PDB entry 8IDB | electron microscopy, 3.90 A resolution | chains B and C of the 4 polymer chains in the assembly

[Chain B]
Name: Cell division ATP-binding protein FtsE
From: Mycobacterium tuberculosis
Reference sequence: O05779 (FTSE_MYCTU); numbering as in UniProt (aligned over 1-230)
Amino-acid sequence (230 residues; each row starts with the number of its first residue):
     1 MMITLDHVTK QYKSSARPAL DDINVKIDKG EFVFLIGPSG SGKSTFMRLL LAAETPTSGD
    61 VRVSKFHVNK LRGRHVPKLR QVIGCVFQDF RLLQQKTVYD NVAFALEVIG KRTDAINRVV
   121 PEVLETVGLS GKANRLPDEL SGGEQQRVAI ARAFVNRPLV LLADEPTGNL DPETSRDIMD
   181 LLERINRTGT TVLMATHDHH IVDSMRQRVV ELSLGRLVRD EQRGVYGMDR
Unresolved in the structure: 1-7, 55-63, 214-230
What the authors report for this chain:
  - mutagenesis - D164A, E165Q: decreased catalytic activity on ATP

[Chain C]
Name: Cell division protein FtsX
From: Mycobacterium tuberculosis
Reference sequence: A0A045GRS5 (A0A045GRS5_MYCTX); residue numbers follow UniProt; this construct covers 1-297
Amino-acid sequence (297 residues; each row starts with the number of its first residue):
     1 MRFGFLLNEV LTGFRRNVTM TIAMILTTAI SVGLFGGGML VVRLADSSRA IYLDRVESQV
    61 FLTEDVSAND SSCDTTACKA LREKIETRSD VKAVRFLNRQ QAYDDAIRKF PQFKDVAGKD
   121 SFPASFIVKL ENPEQHKDFD TAMKGQPGVL DVLNQKELID RLFAVLDGLS NAAFAVALVQ
   181 AIGAILLIAN MVQVAAYTRR TEIGIMRLVG ASRWYTQLPF LVEAMLAATM GVGIAVAGLM
   241 VVRALFLENA LNQFYQANLI AKVDYADILF ITPWLLLLGV AMSGLTAYLT LRLYVRR
Unresolved in the structure: 1-3, 146-151, 295-297

[How chain B and chain C interact]
Residue-residue contacts (17; chain B residue first):
  Pro-77(B) with Gly-210(C); Ala-211(C)
  Arg-80(B) with Arg-207(C), hydrogen bond (side chain-backbone); Leu-208(C); Val-209(C); Gly-210(C)
  Gln-81(B) with Val-209(C)
  Phe-87(B) with Leu-208(C), hydrophobic
  Leu-92(B) with Thr-201(C), hydrogen bond (backbone-side chain)
  Leu-93(B) with Glu-202(C)
  Phe-104(B) with Ile-205(C), hydrophobic; Met-206(C), hydrophobic
  Ala-105(B) with Val-209(C), hydrophobic
  Glu-107(B) with Leu-6(C)
  Val-108(B) with Met-206(C), hydrophobic; Val-209(C), hydrophobic
  Arg-152(B) with Ile-205(C)
Interface residues without a listed pair, chain B (15 interface residues in all): Leu-51, Gly-84, Cys-85, Arg-91
Interface residues without a listed pair, chain C (11 interface residues in all): Tyr-215

[Summary]
15 residues of chain B face 11 of chain C across their interface; the contacts include 2 hydrogen bonds. Polar
contacts include Arg-80(B)/Arg-207(C) and Leu-92(B)/Thr-201(C). The paper reports that D164A and E165Q of
chain B reduce catalytic activity on ATP.
Here chain B is Cell division ATP-binding protein FtsE and chain C is Cell division protein FtsX, both from
Mycobacterium tuberculosis. Entry 8IDB (Cryo-EM structure of Mycobacterium tuberculosis FtsEX complex in
peptidisc) was determined by electron microscopy (same publication as 8IDC, 8IDD, 8IGQ and 8JIA).
